6YXY - chains AA and EC of the 83 polymer chains in the assembly; structure by electron microscopy, 3.10 A resolution.

Chain AA:
Molecule: 12S ribosomal RNA
Source organism: Trypanosoma brucei brucei
Sequence (1176 nucleotides; numbered 1 to 1176; the number before each row is that of its first residue):
     1 AUUUUACCAAUUAAGAAGAAUAUUAUAAUAAUGGGUGUCUUAUAUUUUAA
    51 AUAAAUAUUUAAAUUCCGUGUAGUAAAUUUAUUAUUUGUAUUAUUUAUAU
   101 AAUAGGUGUAUUAUAUUUAAAUUUUAAAUUUGUUGUUUUAUAUUUAGAUA
   151 CAUAUUUAUAGAUUAAUAUAUUUAAAUAAUAUUUUAAAAUUUAUUGAACU
   201 GUAAUUAUUAGUUUAAUAUUUUUAGUUUGAUGUUGAAAUAUUUAAUUAAA
   251 GAUGUUACAGUUGUUCUAUAUGUACCAAAUAAAUAUAGUAAGAUUAUUUU
   301 AGUUGAAUUAAUAAAUAAAUAUUUAUUUUUCUUUGUAAAUAUUAUGAACA
   351 AUUUAAAAAUUAAUCUGUUUAACUAAAAUGUUAUAUAUAAUAAUCUAAGU
   401 UAAUUUGAAUAUUAAAAGUACAAGUAUAAUUUGUAAUUCUAAAGUAUUUU
   451 AAUGGUAUAUUUUUAGUAGGUAAAUGAAAAGUAUAAAUGGAUAUAACUUA
   501 AUAUUUAAUAUUUGUUUAAUGAAAAGUAUUUUAUUAUUAUAUUGUAUAGU
   551 AUUAUUAUAGUGUAUAGUUUUUUAAAAAUAUAAAAAUAUUGUUAAUAAAA
   601 UUAUCGUAUUUUAAGUGCGUUUAUUAAAUGCGUUUGUCUAAGAUAAUUAU
   651 UUAAGAUUAUUCUUGUAAAUAUAUUUAAAUAUUAAUAAUUCUUAAAAUAA
   701 AAAAAUAUCCUCAAUUGCAAUAUUAUUGUAGCAUAGUAAUUUGUUAACUA
   751 AAUAUUAAAGUGUUCCAUAGAAAAUUUUUAAAUUACAACAAAUAAAAUAA
   801 AGUAUGAAUUAAUAUCAAAAUUUUAAUAAAAAUUAAAAAAUUAAAAUAGG
   851 GCAAGUCCUACUCUCCUUUACAAAGAGAACAUUAUGAUAUGUAAUUGUAU
   901 GUUUGAUUGGGGCAAUACUAUAUUUAUUUAUAUAGCAUAAGAACUAUAUU
   951 CUUUGAAAUUAUAAAAGGUUCGAGCAGGUUAACAAGCAUUAAAAAUAAAU
  1001 GUGUUUCAUCGUCUACUUAUUACCAUGAUUGNNNNNNNNNNNNNNNNNNA
  1051 AUUCGUUAGUUGGGUUAAAAUCGUUGUAAAGCAGAUUUGUUUAUAUAUUU
  1101 AAUUUUUAUAAUUAAUAAUAAUUAAUAUAAGUACGCAAGGAUUGAUUAUU
  1151 GAAAAAAGAAAGAAGAAUAUAAUUUA
Unresolved in the structure: 207-221, 397-442, 595-784, 1024-1031, 1050-1058, 1066-1070
Construct notes: conflict N1032 (A2395 in 343546), N1033 (U2396 in 343546), N1034 (U2397 in 343546), N1035 (G2398 in 343546), N1036 (U2399 in 343546), N1037 (U2400 in 343546), N1038 (C2401 in 343546), N1039 (A2402 in 343546), N1040 (U2403 in 343546), N1041 (C2404 in 343546), N1042 (A2405 in 343546), N1043 (A2406 in 343546), N1044 (A2407 in 343546), N1045 (A2408 in 343546), N1046 (U2409 in 343546), N1047 (A2410 in 343546), N1048 (G2411 in 343546), N1049 (U2412 in 343546)
Bound ions: Mg2+ site 1 near A30 (its only coordinating residue here); Mg2+ site 2: A63, G68; Mg2+ site 3: G70 (shared with 2 residues of chain A8); Mg2+ site 4 near G108 (its only coordinating residue here); Mg2+ site 5 near A140 (its only coordinating residue here); Mg2+ site 6 near U145 (its only coordinating residue here); Mg2+ site 7 near A146 (its only coordinating residue here); Mg2+ site 8: A198, C199; Mg2+ site 9: A238, A551; Mg2+ site 10 near U267 (its only coordinating residue here); Mg2+ site 11 near G469 (its only coordinating residue here); Mg2+ site 12 near A495 (its only coordinating residue here); 6 more Mg2+ sites not listed

Chain EC:
Molecule: mt-LAF3
Source organism: Trypanosoma brucei brucei
UniProt: Q38FJ3 (Q38FJ3_TRYB2); residue numbers follow UniProt; this construct covers 1-406
Amino-acid sequence (406 residues; numbered 1 to 406; the number before each row is that of its first residue; X marks 1 residue of unknown identity (built as UNK)):
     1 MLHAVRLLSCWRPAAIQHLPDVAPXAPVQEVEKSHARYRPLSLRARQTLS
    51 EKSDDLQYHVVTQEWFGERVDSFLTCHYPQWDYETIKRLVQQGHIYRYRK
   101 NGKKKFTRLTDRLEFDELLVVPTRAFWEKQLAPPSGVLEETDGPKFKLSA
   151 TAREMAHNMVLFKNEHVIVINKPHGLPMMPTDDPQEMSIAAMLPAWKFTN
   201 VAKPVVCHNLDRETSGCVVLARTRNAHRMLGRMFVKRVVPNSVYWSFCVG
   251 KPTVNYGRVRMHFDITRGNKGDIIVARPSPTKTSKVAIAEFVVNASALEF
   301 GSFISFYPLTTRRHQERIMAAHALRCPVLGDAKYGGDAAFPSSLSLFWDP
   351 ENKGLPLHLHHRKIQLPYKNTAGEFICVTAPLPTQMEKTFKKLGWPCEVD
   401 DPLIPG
Unresolved in the structure: 1-33
Construct notes: conflict UNK_25 (His in Q38FJ3)
What the authors report for this chain:
  - catalytic residues: Asp211 (by similarity / conservation)

Chain AA / chain EC interface:
Contacting residue pairs - 113 pairs, chain AA then chain EC:
  A351(AA) with Lys103(EC), salt bridge to the phosphate; Lys105(EC), sugar contact
  U352(AA) with Arg99(EC), salt bridge to the phosphate; Lys103(EC), salt bridge to the phosphate
  U353(AA) with Arg99(EC), salt bridge to the phosphate; Asn101(EC), hydrogen bond to the phosphate
  A359(AA) with Arg108(EC), sugar contact; Asp111(EC), sugar contact
  U361(AA) with Arg108(EC), hydrogen bond to the sugar
  A984(AA) with Pro40(EC), phosphate contact; Ser42(EC), base contact
  A985(AA) with Pro40(EC), phosphate contact; Leu41(EC), sugar contact; Ser42(EC), hydrogen bond to the phosphate; Ala45(EC), phosphate contact; Thr48(EC), base contact; Leu49(EC), base contact; Lys52(EC), base contact; Gln130(EC), base contact
  G986(AA) with Arg39(EC), hydrogen bond to the base; Pro40(EC), sugar contact
  G1003(AA) with Arg39(EC), hydrogen bond to the base
  U1004(AA) with Ala36(EC), phosphate contact
  U1005(AA) with His35(EC), hydrogen bond to the base; Tyr38(EC), base contact
  U1006(AA) with Pro40(EC), sugar contact
  A1008(AA) with Lys285(EC), salt bridge to the phosphate
  U1009(AA) with Cys207(EC), hydrogen bond to the sugar; His208(EC), sugar contact; Asn209(EC), base contact; Phe234(EC), sugar contact; Thr311(EC), hydrogen bond to the phosphate; Arg312(EC), salt bridge to the phosphate
  C1010(AA) with His208(EC), phosphate contact; Asn209(EC), hydrogen bond to the phosphate; Leu210(EC), sugar contact; Asp211(EC), hydrogen bond to the sugar; Tyr244(EC), base contact; Pro308(EC), base contact; Thr310(EC), base contact; Thr311(EC), phosphate contact; Arg312(EC), base contact; Arg313(EC), sugar contact; His314(EC), hydrogen bond to the base; Gln315(EC), base contact; Glu316(EC), hydrogen bond to the base
  G1011(AA) with Met179(EC), sugar contact; Pro180(EC), hydrogen bond to the base; Thr181(EC), base contact; Asp182(EC), base contact; Leu210(EC), sugar contact; Asp211(EC), phosphate contact; Arg212(EC), phosphate contact; Arg313(EC), salt bridge to the phosphate
  U1012(AA) with Thr181(EC), sugar contact; Asp182(EC), hydrogen bond to the sugar; Asp211(EC), phosphate contact; Arg212(EC), hydrogen bond to the phosphate; Glu213(EC), phosphate contact; Asp272(EC), base contact; Arg313(EC), salt bridge to the phosphate; His314(EC), salt bridge to the phosphate
  C1013(AA) with Asp182(EC), sugar contact; Arg212(EC), salt bridge to the phosphate; Arg267(EC), hydrogen bond to the base; Lys270(EC), sugar contact; Gly271(EC), base contact; Asp272(EC), hydrogen bond to the base
  U1014(AA) with Lys270(EC), phosphate contact
  A1015(AA) with Lys270(EC), hydrogen bond to the base
  U1071(AA) with Asp182(EC), base contact; Arg267(EC), base contact
  C1072(AA) with Thr181(EC), base contact; Asp182(EC), base contact
  G1073(AA) with Met179(EC), base contact; Pro180(EC), sugar contact
  U1074(AA) with Met179(EC), base contact; Pro180(EC), sugar contact
  U1075(AA) with His227(EC), sugar contact
  G1076(AA) with Arg224(EC), salt bridge to the phosphate; His227(EC), sugar contact
  U1077(AA) with Arg88(EC), salt bridge to the phosphate; Ser135(EC), hydrogen bond to the phosphate; Arg224(EC), salt bridge to the phosphate; Arg228(EC), sugar contact
  A1078(AA) with Arg46(EC), hydrogen bond to the phosphate; Arg88(EC), salt bridge to the phosphate; Ala132(EC), hydrogen bond to the sugar; Pro133(EC), base contact; Pro134(EC), phosphate contact; Ser135(EC), hydrogen bond to the phosphate
  A1079(AA) with Arg46(EC), salt bridge to the phosphate; Gln92(EC), sugar contact; His94(EC), salt bridge to the phosphate
  A1080(AA) with Gln92(EC), phosphate contact; Arg228(EC), base contact
  A1083(AA) with Thr281(EC), sugar contact; Lys282(EC), sugar contact; Ser284(EC), phosphate contact; Lys285(EC), salt bridge to the phosphate
  G1084(AA) with Lys285(EC), phosphate contact; Val286(EC), hydrogen bond to the phosphate
  A1085(AA) with Lys236(EC), salt bridge to the phosphate; Arg260(EC), salt bridge to the phosphate; Val286(EC), phosphate contact; Ile288(EC), phosphate contact
  U1086(AA) with Lys236(EC), base contact; Val238(EC), base contact; Arg258(EC), salt bridge to the phosphate; Arg260(EC), salt bridge to the phosphate; Ile288(EC), phosphate contact
  U1087(AA) with Val238(EC), phosphate contact; Arg258(EC), salt bridge to the phosphate
Interface residues without a listed pair, chain AA (38 interface residues in all): U360, C1082, A1124
Interface residues without a listed pair, chain EC (71 interface residues in all): Met178, Ala190, Val205, Val206, His262, Pro280, Lys391
From the paper, about this interface:
  - specific contacts: C1010(AA)-Glu316(EC)
  - interface residues, chain AA: C1010(AA)

Summary:
38 residues of chain AA and 71 residues of chain EC are in contact, with 23 hydrogen bonds and 22 salt
bridges. Polar pairs include G986(AA)-Arg39(EC), G1003(AA)-Arg39(EC) and U1005(AA)-His35(EC). The authors
report a contact between C1010(AA) and Glu316(EC). A63(AA) and G68(AA) form the Mg2+ site 2. The paper reports
the catalytic residue Asp211(EC); the interface residue C1010(AA).
Chain AA is 12S ribosomal RNA and chain EC is mt-LAF3, both from Trypanosoma brucei brucei; the structure,
State B of the Trypanosoma brucei mitoribosomal large subunit assembly intermediate, was determined by
electron microscopy (same publication as 6YXX).
